Entry 7Z1N (electron microscopy, 3.90 A resolution); this record covers chains A and H of the 17 polymer chains in the assembly.

# Chain A
Protein: DNA-directed RNA polymerase III subunit RPC1
Source organism: Saccharomyces cerevisiae W303
Notes: EC 2.7.7.6
Reference sequence: P04051 (RPC1_YEAST); residue numbers follow UniProt; this construct covers 1-1460
Amino-acid sequence (1460 residues; row label = number of the first residue in the row):
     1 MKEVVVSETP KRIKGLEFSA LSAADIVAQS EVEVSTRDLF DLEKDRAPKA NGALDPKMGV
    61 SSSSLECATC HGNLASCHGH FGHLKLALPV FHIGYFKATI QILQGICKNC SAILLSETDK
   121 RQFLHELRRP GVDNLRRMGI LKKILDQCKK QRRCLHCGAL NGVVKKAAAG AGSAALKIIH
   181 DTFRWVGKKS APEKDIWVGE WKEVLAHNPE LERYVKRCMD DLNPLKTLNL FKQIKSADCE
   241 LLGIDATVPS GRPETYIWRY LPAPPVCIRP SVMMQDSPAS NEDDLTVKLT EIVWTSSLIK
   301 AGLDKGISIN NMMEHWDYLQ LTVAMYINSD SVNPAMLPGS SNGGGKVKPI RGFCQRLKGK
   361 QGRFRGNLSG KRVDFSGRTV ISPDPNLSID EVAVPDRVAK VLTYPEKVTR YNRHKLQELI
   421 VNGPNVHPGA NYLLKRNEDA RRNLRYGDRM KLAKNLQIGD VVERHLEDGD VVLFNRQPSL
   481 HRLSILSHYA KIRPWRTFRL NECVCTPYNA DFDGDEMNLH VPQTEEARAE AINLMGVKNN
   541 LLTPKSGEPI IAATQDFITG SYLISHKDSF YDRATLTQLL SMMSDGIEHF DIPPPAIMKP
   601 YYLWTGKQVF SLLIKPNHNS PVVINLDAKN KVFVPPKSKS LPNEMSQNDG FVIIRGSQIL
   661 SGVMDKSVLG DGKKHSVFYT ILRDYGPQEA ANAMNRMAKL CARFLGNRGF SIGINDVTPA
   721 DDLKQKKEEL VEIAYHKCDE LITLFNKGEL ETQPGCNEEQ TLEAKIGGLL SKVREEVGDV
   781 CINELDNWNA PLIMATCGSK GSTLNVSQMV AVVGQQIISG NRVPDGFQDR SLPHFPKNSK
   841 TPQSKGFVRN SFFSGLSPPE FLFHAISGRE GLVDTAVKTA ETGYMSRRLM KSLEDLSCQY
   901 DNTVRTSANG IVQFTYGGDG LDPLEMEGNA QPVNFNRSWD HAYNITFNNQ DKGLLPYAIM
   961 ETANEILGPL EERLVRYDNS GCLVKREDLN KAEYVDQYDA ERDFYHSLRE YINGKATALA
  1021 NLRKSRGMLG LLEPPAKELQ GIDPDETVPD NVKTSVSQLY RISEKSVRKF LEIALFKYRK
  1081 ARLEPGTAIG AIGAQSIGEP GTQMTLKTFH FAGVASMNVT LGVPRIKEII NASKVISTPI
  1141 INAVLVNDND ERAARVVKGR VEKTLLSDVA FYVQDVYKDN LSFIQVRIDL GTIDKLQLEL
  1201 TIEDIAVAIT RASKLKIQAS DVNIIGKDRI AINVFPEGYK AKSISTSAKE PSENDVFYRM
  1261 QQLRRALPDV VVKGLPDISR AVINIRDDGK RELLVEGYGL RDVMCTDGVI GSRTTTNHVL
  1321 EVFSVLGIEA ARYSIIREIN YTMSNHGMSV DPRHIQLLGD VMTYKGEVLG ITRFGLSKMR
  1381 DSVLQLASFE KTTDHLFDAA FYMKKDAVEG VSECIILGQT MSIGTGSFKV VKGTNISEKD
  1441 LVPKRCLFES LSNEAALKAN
Disordered / not traced: 340-348, 1237-1252, 1459-1460
Metal / ion sites: Zn2+ site 1: Cys67, Cys70, Cys77, His80; Zn2+ site 2: Cys107, Cys110, Cys154, Cys157; Mg2+: Asp511 (shared with 1 residue of chain R)
Ligand contacts: chapso (1N7): Lys1134, Val1135, Asp1277, Tyr1298, His1318, Glu1321

# Chain H
Protein: DNA-directed RNA polymerases I, II, and III subunit RPABC3
Source organism: Saccharomyces cerevisiae W303
Reference sequence: P20436 (RPAB3_YEAST); residues 1-146 here = UniProt positions 1-146
Amino-acid sequence (146 residues; numbered 1 to 146; the number before each row is that of its first residue):
     1 MSNTLFDDIF QVSEVDPGRY NKVCRIEAAS TTQDQCKLTL DINVELFPVA AQDSLTVTIA
    61 SSLNLEDTPA NDSSATRSWR PPQAGDRSLA DDYDYVMYGT AYKFEEVSKD LIAVYYSFGG
   121 LLMRLEGNYR NLNNLKQENA YLLIRR
Disordered / not traced: 1, 66-75

# Chain A / chain H interface
Contacting residue pairs (76; chain A residue first):
  His566(A) with Tyr20(H)
  Lys567(A) with Tyr20(H); Val23(H); Gly120(H); Leu121(H)
  Asp568(A) with Asn21(H); Lys22(H), hydrogen bond (backbone-side chain)
  Phe570(A) with Val23(H), hydrophobic; Asn43(H)
  Arg573(A) with Trp79(H)
  Ile592(A) with Trp79(H), hydrogen bond (backbone-backbone)
  Pro594(A) with Tyr98(H), hydrophobic
  Pro595(A) with Trp79(H), hydrophobic; Tyr98(H)
  Ala596(A) with Met97(H); Tyr98(H); Phe118(H)
  Ile597(A) with Asn43(H); Tyr95(H); Val96(H)
  Met598(A) with Val96(H), hydrogen bond (backbone-backbone); Tyr98(H), hydrophobic; Tyr141(H), hydrophobic
  Lys599(A) with Ala90(H); Tyr93(H); Asp94(H); Tyr95(H); Val96(H)
  Pro600(A) with Leu46(H), hydrophobic; Tyr95(H)
  Tyr602(A) with Trp79(H), hydrophobic; Pro82(H)
  Leu603(A) with Leu46(H), hydrophobic
  Thr605(A) with Gly119(H), hydrogen bond (side chain-backbone)
  Lys607(A) with Gly120(H)
  Leu641(A) with Arg124(H)
  Pro642(A) with Tyr115(H)
  Glu644(A) with Tyr102(H), hydrogen bond; Lys103(H), salt bridge; Tyr115(H)
  Met645(A) with Arg25(H), hydrogen bond (backbone-side chain); Thr39(H); Leu122(H), hydrophobic
  Gln647(A) with Gly18(H)
  Asn648(A) with Tyr20(H)
  Asp649(A) with Tyr20(H); Arg25(H), salt bridge
  Leu660(A) with Thr100(H); Tyr102(H), hydrophobic; Ser117(H); Gly120(H), hydrogen bond (backbone-backbone); Leu122(H)
  Ser661(A) with Leu122(H)
  Leu785(A) with Arg19(H), hydrogen bond (backbone-side chain)
  Asp786(A) with Arg19(H)
  Asn787(A) with Arg19(H); Asn21(H), hydrogen bond
  Trp788(A) with Asn21(H), hydrogen bond
  Phe947(A) with Gln137(H)
  Asn949(A) with Lys136(H), hydrogen bond (side chain-backbone); Gln137(H), hydrogen bond
  Leu1022(A) with Glu106(H)
  Ser1025(A) with Lys109(H), hydrogen bond (backbone-side chain)
  Arg1026(A) with Ile112(H); Tyr129(H)
  Asp1050(A) with Asn133(H)
  Asn1051(A) with Tyr129(H)
  Thr1054(A) with Asn133(H)
  Gln1058(A) with Phe104(H); Ile112(H); Leu132(H), hydrogen bond (side chain-backbone); Leu135(H), hydrogen bond (side chain-backbone)
  Leu1059(A) with Phe104(H); Glu105(H); Glu106(H)
  Arg1061(A) with Gln137(H)
Also at the interface, not in a pair above, chain A (55 interface residues in all): Asp591, Pro593, Tyr601, Trp604, Gln608, His618, Ser640, Ser646, Ile653, Ile659, Asn783, Tyr943, Ser1055, Tyr1060
Also at the interface, not in a pair above, chain H (48 interface residues in all): Asp41, Arg77, Ser78, Pro81, Val107, Asp110

# Overview
The interface between chain A and chain H involves 55 residues on one side and 48 on the other; the contacts
include 15 hydrogen bonds and 2 salt bridges. Polar contacts include Glu644(A)-Lys103(H), Asp649(A)-Arg25(H)
and Asp568(A)-Lys22(H). Chain A binds chapso.
Chain A is DNA-directed RNA polymerase III subunit RPC1 and chain H is DNA-directed RNA polymerases I, II, and
III subunit RPABC3, both from Saccharomyces cerevisiae W303; the structure, Structure of yeast RNA Polymerase
III Delta C53-C37-C11, was determined by electron microscopy together with 7Z1L, 7Z1M and 7Z1O from the same
study.
